7D76 - chains B and G of the 4 polymer chains in the assembly; structure by electron microscopy, 3.10 A resolution.

[Chain B]
Molecule: Guanine nucleotide-binding protein G(I)/G(S)/G(T) subunit beta-1
Source organism: Homo sapiens
UniProtKB: P62873 (GBB1_HUMAN); residues 1-340 here = UniProt positions 1-340
Chain sequence (346 residues; numbered 1 to 346; the number before each row is that of its first residue):
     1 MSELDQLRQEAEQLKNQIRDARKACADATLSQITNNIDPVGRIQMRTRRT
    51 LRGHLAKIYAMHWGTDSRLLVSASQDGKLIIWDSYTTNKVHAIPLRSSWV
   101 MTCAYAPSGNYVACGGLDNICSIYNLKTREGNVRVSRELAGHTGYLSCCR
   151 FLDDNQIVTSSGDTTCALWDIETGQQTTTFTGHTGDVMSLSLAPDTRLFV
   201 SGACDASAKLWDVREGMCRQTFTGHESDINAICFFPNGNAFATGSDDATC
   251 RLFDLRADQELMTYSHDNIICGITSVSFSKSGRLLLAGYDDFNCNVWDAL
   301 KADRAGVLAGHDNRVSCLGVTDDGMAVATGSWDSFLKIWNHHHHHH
Not modelled in the structure: 1-2, 341-346
Construct notes: expression tag (341-346)
UniProt features mapped onto this chain:
  - modified residue: Ser2 (N-acetylserine), His266 (Phosphohistidine)
  - natural variant: Leu30 (L30F: In MRD42; uncertain significance), Arg52 (R52G: In MRD42), Gly64 (G64V: In MRD42), Asp76 (D76E: In MRD42; D76G: In MRD42), Gly77 (G77S: In MRD42), Lys78 (K78R: In MRD42), Ile80 (I80N: In MRD42; I80T: In MRD42), His91 (H91R: In MRD42; uncertain significance), Ala92 (A92T: In MRD42), Pro94 (P94S: In MRD42), Leu95 (L95P: In MRD42), Arg96 (R96L: In MRD42), 5 further natural variant entries in UniProt

[Chain G]
Molecule: Guanine nucleotide-binding protein G(I)/G(S)/G(O) subunit gamma-2
Source organism: Homo sapiens
UniProtKB: P59768 (GBG2_HUMAN); residue numbers follow UniProt; this construct covers 1-71
Chain sequence (71 residues; numbered 1 to 71; the number before each row is that of its first residue):
     1 MASNNTASIAQARKLVEQLKMEANIDRIKVSKAAADLMAYCEAHAKEDPL
    51 LTPVPASENPFREKKFFCAIL
Not modelled in the structure: 1-6, 63-71
UniProt features mapped onto this chain:
  - modified residue: Ala2 (N-acetylalanine), Cys68 (Cysteine methyl ester)
  - lipidation: Cys68 (S-geranylgeranyl cysteine)

[Interface between chain B and chain G]
Contacting residue pairs - 69 pairs, chain B then chain G:
  Glu3(B) - Ile9(G)
  Leu4(B) - Ser8(G)
  Leu4(B) - Ile9(G)  hydrophobic
  Arg8(B) - Ala12(G)
  Glu10(B) - Val16(G)
  Leu14(B) - Leu19(G)  hydrophobic
  Leu14(B) - Lys20(G)
  Lys15(B) - Leu19(G)
  Ile18(B) - Glu22(G)
  Ile18(B) - Ala23(G)  hydrophobic
  Ile18(B) - Arg27(G)
  Arg22(B) - Glu22(G)  salt bridge
  Cys25(B) - Arg27(G)
  Cys25(B) - Ile28(G)
  Cys25(B) - Lys29(G)
  Cys25(B) - Val30(G)  hydrogen bond (backbone-backbone)
  Ala26(B) - Val30(G)  hydrophobic
  Asp27(B) - Lys29(G)
  Asp27(B) - Val30(G)
  Asp27(B) - Ser31(G)
  Ala28(B) - Val30(G)
  Leu30(B) - Ala34(G)  hydrophobic
  Ile33(B) - Ser31(G)
  Ile33(B) - Ala34(G)  hydrophobic
  Thr34(B) - Met38(G)
  Ile37(B) - Met38(G)  hydrophobic
  Val40(B) - Leu51(G)  hydrophobic
  Met45(B) - Leu50(G)  hydrophobic
  Arg48(B) - Phe61(G)
  Arg49(B) - Pro60(G)
  Arg49(B) - Phe61(G)
  Ser84(B) - Phe61(G)
  Tyr85(B) - Pro60(G)  hydrophobic
  Tyr85(B) - Phe61(G)  hydrophobic
  Met217(B) - Met21(G)  hydrophobic
  Cys218(B) - Met21(G)
  Arg219(B) - Glu22(G)
  Phe235(B) - Cys41(G)  hydrophobic
  Pro236(B) - Tyr40(G)
  Asn237(B) - Tyr40(G)
  Leu252(B) - Leu37(G)  hydrophobic
  Asp254(B) - Ala33(G)
  Arg256(B) - Arg27(G)
  Arg256(B) - Ile28(G)
  Arg256(B) - Asp36(G)  salt bridge
  Ala257(B) - Val30(G)  hydrophobic
  Asp258(B) - Ile25(G)
  Asp258(B) - Arg27(G)
  Leu261(B) - Val30(G)  hydrophobic
  Ser279(B) - Asp48(G)  hydrogen bond
  Lys280(B) - Glu47(G)
  Lys280(B) - Asp48(G)
  Ser281(B) - Tyr40(G)
  Ser281(B) - Cys41(G)
  Ser281(B) - His44(G)
  Ser281(B) - Asp48(G)  hydrogen bond
  Gly282(B) - Cys41(G)  hydrogen bond (backbone-side chain)
  Arg283(B) - Cys41(G)
  Arg283(B) - Glu42(G)  salt bridge
  Arg283(B) - Leu51(G)
  Leu300(B) - Met38(G)  hydrophobic
  Leu300(B) - Cys41(G)  hydrophobic
  Gly324(B) - Pro49(G)
  Gly324(B) - Leu50(G)
  Met325(B) - Pro49(G)  hydrophobic
  Met325(B) - Leu50(G)
  Ala326(B) - Phe61(G)  hydrophobic
  Val327(B) - Leu50(G)  hydrophobic
  Asn340(B) - Asn59(G)
Also at the interface, not in a pair above, chain B (56 interface residues in all): Ala11, Gln17, Trp63, Ser67, Gln220, Thr221, Gln259, Leu284, Val320, Asp323, Ile338
Also at the interface, not in a pair above, chain G (35 interface residues in all): Gln18, Asp26, Arg62

[Overview]
Chain B and chain G form an interface of 56 and 35 residues respectively, with 4 hydrogen bonds and 3 salt
bridges. Polar pairs include Arg22(B)-Glu22(G), Arg256(B)-Asp36(G) and Arg283(B)-Glu42(G).
Chain B is Guanine nucleotide-binding protein G(I)/G(S)/G(T) subunit beta-1 and chain G is Guanine
nucleotide-binding protein G(I)/G(S)/G(O) subunit gamma-2, both from Homo sapiens; the structure, Cryo-EM
structure of the beclomethasone-bound adhesion receptor GPR97-Go complex, was determined by electron
microscopy, deposited together with 7D77.
